8CLJ - chains F and H of the 10 polymer chains in the assembly; structure by electron microscopy, 3.20 A resolution.

Chain F:
Name: General transcription factor 3C polypeptide 1
From: Homo sapiens
Reference sequence: Q12789 (TF3C1_HUMAN); residues 1-2109 here = UniProt positions 1-2109
Amino-acid sequence (2158 residues; row label = number of the first residue in the row):
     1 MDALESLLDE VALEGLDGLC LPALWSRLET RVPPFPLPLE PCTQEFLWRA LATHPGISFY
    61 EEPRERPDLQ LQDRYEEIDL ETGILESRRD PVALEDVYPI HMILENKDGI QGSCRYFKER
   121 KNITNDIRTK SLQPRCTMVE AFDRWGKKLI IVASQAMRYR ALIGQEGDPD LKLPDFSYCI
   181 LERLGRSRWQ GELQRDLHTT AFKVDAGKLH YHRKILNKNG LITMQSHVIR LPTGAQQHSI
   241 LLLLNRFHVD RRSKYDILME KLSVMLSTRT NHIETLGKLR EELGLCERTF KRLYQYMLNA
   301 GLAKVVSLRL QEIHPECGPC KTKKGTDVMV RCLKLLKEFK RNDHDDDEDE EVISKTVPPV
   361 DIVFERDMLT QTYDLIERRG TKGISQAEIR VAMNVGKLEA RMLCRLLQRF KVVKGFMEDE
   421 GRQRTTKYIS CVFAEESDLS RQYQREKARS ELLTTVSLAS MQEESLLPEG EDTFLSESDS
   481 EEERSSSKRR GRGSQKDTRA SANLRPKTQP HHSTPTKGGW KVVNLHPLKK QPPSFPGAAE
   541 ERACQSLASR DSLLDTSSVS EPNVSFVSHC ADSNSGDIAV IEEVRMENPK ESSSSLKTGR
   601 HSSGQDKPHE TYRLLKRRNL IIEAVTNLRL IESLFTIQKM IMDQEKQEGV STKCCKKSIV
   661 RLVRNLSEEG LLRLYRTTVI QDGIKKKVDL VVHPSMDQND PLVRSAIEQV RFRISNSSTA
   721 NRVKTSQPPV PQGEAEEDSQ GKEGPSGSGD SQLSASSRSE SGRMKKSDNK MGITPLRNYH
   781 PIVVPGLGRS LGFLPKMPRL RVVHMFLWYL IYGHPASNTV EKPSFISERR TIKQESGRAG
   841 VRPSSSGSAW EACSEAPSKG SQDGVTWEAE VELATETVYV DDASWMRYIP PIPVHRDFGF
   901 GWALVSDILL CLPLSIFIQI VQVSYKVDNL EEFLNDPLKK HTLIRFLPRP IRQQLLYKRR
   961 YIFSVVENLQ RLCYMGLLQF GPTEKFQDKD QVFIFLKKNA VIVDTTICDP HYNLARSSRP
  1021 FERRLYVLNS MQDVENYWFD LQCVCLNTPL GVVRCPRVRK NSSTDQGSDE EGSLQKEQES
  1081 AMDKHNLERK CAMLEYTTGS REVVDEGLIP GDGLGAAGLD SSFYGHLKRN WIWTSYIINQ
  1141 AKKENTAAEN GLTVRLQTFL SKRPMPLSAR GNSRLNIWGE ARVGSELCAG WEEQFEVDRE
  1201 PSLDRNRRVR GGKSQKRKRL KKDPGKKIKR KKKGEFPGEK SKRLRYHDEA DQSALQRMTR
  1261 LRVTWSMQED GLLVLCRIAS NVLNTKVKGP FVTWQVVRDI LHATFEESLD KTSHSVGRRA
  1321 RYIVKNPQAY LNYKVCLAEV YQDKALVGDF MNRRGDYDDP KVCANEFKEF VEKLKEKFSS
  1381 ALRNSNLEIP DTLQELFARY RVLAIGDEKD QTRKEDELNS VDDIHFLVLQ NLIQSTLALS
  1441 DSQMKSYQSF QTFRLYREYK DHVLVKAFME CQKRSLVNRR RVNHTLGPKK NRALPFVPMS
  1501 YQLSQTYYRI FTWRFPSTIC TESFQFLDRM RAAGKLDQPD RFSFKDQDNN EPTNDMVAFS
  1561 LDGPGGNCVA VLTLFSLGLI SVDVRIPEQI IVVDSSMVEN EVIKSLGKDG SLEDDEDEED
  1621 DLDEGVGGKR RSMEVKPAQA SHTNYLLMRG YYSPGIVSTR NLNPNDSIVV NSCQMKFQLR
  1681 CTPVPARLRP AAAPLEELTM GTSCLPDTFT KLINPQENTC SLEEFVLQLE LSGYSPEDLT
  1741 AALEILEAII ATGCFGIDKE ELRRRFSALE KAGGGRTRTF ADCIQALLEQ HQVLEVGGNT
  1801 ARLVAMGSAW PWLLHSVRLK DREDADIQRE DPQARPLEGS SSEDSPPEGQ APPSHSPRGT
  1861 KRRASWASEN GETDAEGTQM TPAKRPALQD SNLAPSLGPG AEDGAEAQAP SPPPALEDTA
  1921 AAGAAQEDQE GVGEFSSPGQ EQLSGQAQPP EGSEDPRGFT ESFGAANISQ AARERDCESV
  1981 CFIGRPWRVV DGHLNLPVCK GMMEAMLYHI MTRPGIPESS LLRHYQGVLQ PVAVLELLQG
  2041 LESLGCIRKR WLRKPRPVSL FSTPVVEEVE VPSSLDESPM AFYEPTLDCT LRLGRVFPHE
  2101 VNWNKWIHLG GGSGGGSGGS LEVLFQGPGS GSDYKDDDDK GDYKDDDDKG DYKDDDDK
Disordered / not traced: 315-327, 338-355, 460-578, 586-609, 717-2158
Construct notes: expression tag (2110-2158)
Curated features (UniProtKB/Swiss-Prot):
  - modified residue (Phosphoserine): Ser667, Ser739, Ser1062, Ser1068, Ser1253, Ser1611, Ser1632, Ser1653, Ser1856, Ser1865, Ser1868, Ser1896, Ser1911, Ser1969
  - cross-link (Glycyl lysine isopeptide (Lys-Gly)): Lys529 (interchain with G-Cter in SUMO2), Lys770 (interchain with G-Cter in SUMO2), Lys833 (interchain with G-Cter in SUMO2), Lys1142 (interchain with G-Cter in SUMO2)

Chain H:
Name: General transcription factor 3C polypeptide 2
From: Homo sapiens
Reference sequence: Q8WUA4 (TF3C2_HUMAN); residues 1-911 here = UniProt positions 1-911
Amino-acid sequence (925 residues; numbered -13 to 911; the number before each row is that of its first residue; numbers below 1 keep their minus sign (Met-13 is residue -13)):
   -13 MHHHHHHENL YFQGMDTCGV GYVALGEAGP VGNMTVVDSP GQEVLNQLDV KTSSEMTSAE
    47 ASVEMSLPTP LPGFEDSPDQ RRLPPEQESL SRLEQPDLSS EMSKVSKPRA SKPGRKRGGR
   107 TRKGPKRPQQ PNPPSAPLVP GLLDQSNPLS TPMPKKRGRK SKAELLLLKL SKDLDRPESQ
   167 SPKRPPEDFE TPSGERPRRR AAQVALLYLQ ELAEELSTAL PAPVSCPEGP KVSSPTKPKK
   227 IRQPAACPGG EEVDGAPRDE DFFLQVEAED VEESEGPSES SSEPEPVVPR STPRGSTSGK
   287 QKPHCRGMAP NGLPNHIMAP VWKCLHLTKD FREQKHSYWE FAEWIPLAWK WHLLSELEAA
   347 PYLPQEEKSP LFSVQREGLP EDGTLYRINR FSSITAHPER WDVSFFTGGP LWALDWCPVP
   407 EGAGASQYVA LFSSPDMNET HPLSQLHSGP GLLQLWGLGT LQQESCPGNR AHFVYGIACD
   467 NGCIWDLKFC PSGAWELPGT PRKAPLLPRL GLLALACSDG KVLLFSLPHP EALLAQQPPD
   527 AVKPAIYKVQ CVATLQVGSM QATDPSECGQ CLSLAWMPTR PHQHLAAGYY NGMVVFWNLP
   587 TNSPLQRIRL SDGSLKLYPF QCFLAHDQAV RTLQWCKANS HFLVSAGSDR KIKFWDLRRP
   647 YEPINSIKRF LSTELAWLLP YNGVTVAQDN CYASYGLCGI HYIDAGYLGF KAYFTAPRKG
   707 TVWSLSGSDW LGTIAAGDIS GELIAAILPD MALNPINVKR PVERRFPIYK ADLIPYQDSP
   767 EGPDHSSASS GVPNPPKART YTETVNHHYL LFQDTDLGSF HDLLRREPML RMQEGEGHSQ
   827 LCLDRLQLEA IHKVRFSPNL DSYGWLVSGG QSGLVRIHFV RGLASPLGHR MQLESRAHFN
   887 AMFQPSSPTR RPGFSPTSHR LLPTP
Disordered / not traced: -13 to 289, 763-784, 891-911
Construct notes: initiating methionine (-13); expression tag (-12 to 0)
Curated features (UniProtKB/Swiss-Prot):
  - modified residue: Ser63 (Phosphoserine), Ser132 (Phosphoserine), Ser165 (Phosphoserine), Ser167 (Phosphoserine), Ser220 (Phosphoserine), Ser260 (Phosphoserine), Ser597 (Phosphoserine), Ser871 (Phosphoserine), Ser892 (Phosphoserine), Ser893 (Phosphoserine), Thr895 (Phosphothreonine), Ser901 (Phosphoserine)

How chain F and chain H interact:
Residue-residue contacts (45; chain F residue first):
  Asp361(F) with Pro428(H)
  Ile362(F) with Pro428(H); Leu429(H), hydrogen bond (backbone-backbone)
  Val363(F) with Thr426(H); His427(H)
  Phe364(F) with Trp398(H), hydrophobic; His427(H), hydrogen bond (backbone-backbone); Leu429(H), hydrophobic; Trp471(H), hydrophobic; Arg617(H); Trp709(H)
  Glu365(F) with Trp398(H); Thr426(H), hydrogen bond; His427(H), salt bridge; Trp471(H); Trp709(H)
  Arg366(F) with Thr426(H); Trp709(H); Leu832(H); Gln857(H)
  Asp367(F) with Asp675(H); Thr707(H); Trp709(H); Gln833(H)
  Met368(F) with Leu657(H), hydrophobic; Asp675(H), hydrogen bond (backbone-side chain); Cys677(H), hydrophobic
  Leu369(F) with Asn676(H)
  Thr370(F) with Leu829(H); Gln833(H), hydrogen bond
  Tyr373(F) with Leu829(H), hydrophobic
  Val395(F) with Tyr678(H)
  Glu399(F) with Arg636(H), salt bridge; Tyr678(H)
  Met402(F) with Cys677(H); Tyr678(H); Ala679(H)
  Leu403(F) with Cys677(H), hydrophobic
  Leu406(F) with Asn676(H); Cys677(H); Ala679(H)
  Arg409(F) with Tyr681(H)
  Phe410(F) with Gln826(H); Leu827(H), hydrophobic
  Val412(F) with Leu829(H), hydrophobic
Interface residues without a listed pair, chain H (29 interface residues in all): Met423, Glu425, Leu558, Ser680, Ile725, Asp830

Summary:
19 residues of chain F and 29 residues of chain H are in contact; the contacts include 5 hydrogen bonds and 2
salt bridges. Polar contacts include Glu365(F)-His427(H), Glu399(F)-Arg636(H) and Glu365(F)-Thr426(H).
Here chain F is General transcription factor 3C polypeptide 1 and chain H is General transcription factor 3C
polypeptide 2, both from Homo sapiens. Entry 8CLJ (TFIIIC TauB-DNA dimer) was determined by electron
microscopy together with 8CLI, 8CLK and 8CLL from the same study.
